PDB entry 7L1S | electron microscopy, 3.60 A resolution | chains C and D of the 7 polymer chains in the assembly

Chain C:
Molecule: ATP synthase subunit alpha
Source organism: Bacillus sp. (strain PS3)
Notes: EC 7.1.2.2
UniProt: A0A0M3VGF9 (A0A0M3VGF9_BACP3); residues 2-502 here = UniProt positions 2-502
Chain sequence (510 residues; numbered -7 to 502; the number before each row is that of its first residue; numbers below 1 keep their minus sign (Met-7 is residue -7)):
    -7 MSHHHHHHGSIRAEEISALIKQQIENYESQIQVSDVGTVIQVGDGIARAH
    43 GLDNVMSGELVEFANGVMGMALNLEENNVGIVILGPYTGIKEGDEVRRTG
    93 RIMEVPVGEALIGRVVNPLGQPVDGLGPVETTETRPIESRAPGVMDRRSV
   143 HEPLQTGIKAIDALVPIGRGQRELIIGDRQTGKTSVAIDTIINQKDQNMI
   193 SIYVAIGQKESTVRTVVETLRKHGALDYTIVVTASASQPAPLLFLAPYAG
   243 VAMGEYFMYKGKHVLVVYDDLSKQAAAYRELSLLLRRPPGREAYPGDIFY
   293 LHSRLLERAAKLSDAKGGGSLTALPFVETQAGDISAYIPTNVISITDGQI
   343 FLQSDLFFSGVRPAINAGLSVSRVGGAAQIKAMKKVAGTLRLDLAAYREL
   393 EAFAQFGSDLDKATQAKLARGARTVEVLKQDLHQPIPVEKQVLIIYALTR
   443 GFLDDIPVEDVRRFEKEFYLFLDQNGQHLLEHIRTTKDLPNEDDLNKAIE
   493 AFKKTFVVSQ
Disordered / not traced: -7 to 25, 502
Sequence notes: expression tag (-7 to 1); conflict Ser193 (Cys in A0A0M3VGF9), Phe463 (Trp in A0A0M3VGF9)
Ion coordination: Mg2+: Thr176 (together with ATP)
Ligand contacts:
  - ATP (adenosine-5'-triphosphate), molecule 1: Asp170, Arg171, Gln172, Thr173, Gly174, Lys175, Thr176, Ser177, Phe349, Arg354, Pro355, Gln422, Asp423, Leu424
  - ATP, molecule 2: Ser336, Val363, Ser364, Arg365

Chain D:
Molecule: ATP synthase subunit beta
Source organism: Bacillus sp. (strain PS3)
Notes: EC 7.1.2.2
UniProt: A0A0M4U1P9 (A0A0M4U1P9_BACP3); residue numbers follow UniProt; this construct covers 1-473
Chain sequence (484 residues; each row starts with the number of its first residue; numbers below 1 keep their minus sign (Met-10 is residue -10)):
   -10 MHHHHHHHHHHMTRGRVIQVMGPVVDVKFENGHLPAIYNALKIQHKARNE
    40 NEVDIDLTLEVALHLGDDTVRTIAMASTDGLIRGMEVIDTGAPISVPVGE
    90 VTLGRVFNVLGEPIDLEGDIPADARRDPIHRPAPKFEELATEVEILETGI
   140 KVVDLLAPYIKGGKIGLFGGAGVGKTVLIQELIHNIAQEHGGISVFAGVG
   190 DRTREGNDLYHEMKDSGVISKTAMVFGQMNEPPGARMRVALTGLTMAEYF
   240 RDEQGQDVLLFIDNIFRFTQAGSEVSALLGRMPSAVGYQPTLATEMGQLQ
   290 ERITSTAKGSITSIQAIYVPADDYTDPAPATTFSHLDATTNLERKLAEMG
   340 IYPAVDPLASTSRALAPEIVGEEHYQVARKVQQTLQRYKELQDIIAILGM
   390 DELSDEDKLVVHRARRIQFFLSQNFHVAEQFTGQPGSYVPVKETVRGFKE
   440 ILEGKYDHLPEDAFRLVGRIEEVVEKAKAMGVEV
Disordered / not traced: -10 to 1, 472-473
Sequence notes: expression tag (-10 to 0); conflict Asp190 (Glu in A0A0M4U1P9)
Ion coordination: Mg2+: Thr165 (together with ATP)
Ligand contacts: ATP (adenosine-5'-triphosphate): Gly159, Ala160, Gly161, Val162, Gly163, Lys164, Thr165, Val166, Arg191, Asn253, Tyr307, Tyr341, Phe414, Ala417, Phe420, Thr421

Chain C / chain D interface:
Contacting residue pairs (78):
  Leu44(C) - Arg72(D)  hydrogen bond (backbone-side chain)
  Asp45(C) - Arg72(D)
  Asn46(C) - Ile71(D)
  Val47(C) - Leu70(D)
  Val47(C) - Ile71(D)
  Met48(C) - Asn40(D)
  Met48(C) - Gly69(D)
  Met48(C) - Leu70(D)
  Met48(C) - Ile71(D)  hydrophobic
  Ser49(C) - Thr67(D)
  Ser49(C) - Asp68(D)
  Ser49(C) - Gly69(D)
  Ser49(C) - Leu70(D)
  Leu66(C) - Ile7(D)
  Leu66(C) - Gln8(D)
  Leu66(C) - Val9(D)  hydrogen bond (backbone-backbone)
  Leu66(C) - Arg72(D)
  Glu67(C) - Gln8(D)
  Glu67(C) - Met10(D)
  Glu67(C) - Arg72(D)  hydrogen bond (backbone-side chain)
  Arg90(C) - Asn40(D)
  Gly92(C) - Asn40(D)
  Val136(C) - Thr192(D)
  Val136(C) - Asn196(D)
  Val136(C) - Gln217(D)
  Met137(C) - Asn196(D)  hydrogen bond (backbone-side chain)
  Met137(C) - Tyr199(D)  hydrophobic
  Arg139(C) - Thr192(D)
  Arg139(C) - Asn196(D)  hydrogen bond (backbone-side chain)
  Arg140(C) - Asn196(D)
  Arg164(C) - Arg191(D)
  Arg283(C) - Val275(D)
  Arg283(C) - Tyr277(D)  hydrogen bond
  Arg283(C) - Asp315(D)  salt bridge
  Gly288(C) - Glu263(D)
  Asp289(C) - Glu263(D)
  Phe291(C) - Arg225(D)
  Phe291(C) - Arg256(D)
  Phe291(C) - Gln259(D)
  Tyr292(C) - Asn219(D)
  Tyr292(C) - Glu220(D)
  Tyr292(C) - Pro221(D)
  Ser295(C) - Met218(D)
  Glu299(C) - Thr192(D)
  Glu299(C) - Met218(D)
  Glu299(C) - Asn219(D)  hydrogen bond
  Ile326(C) - Arg333(D)
  Ser327(C) - Asp311(D)  hydrogen bond
  Ser327(C) - Arg333(D)
  Thr332(C) - Ala160(D)
  Thr332(C) - Tyr307(D)  hydrogen bond
  Ser336(C) - Arg191(D)  hydrogen bond (backbone-side chain)
  Ser336(C) - Met218(D)
  Ser336(C) - Arg256(D)  hydrogen bond
  Ile337(C) - Arg191(D)
  Asp339(C) - Arg191(D)
  Asp339(C) - Arg193(D)  salt bridge
  Gly360(C) - Glu337(D)
  Leu361(C) - Glu337(D)
  Ser364(C) - Phe420(D)
  Arg365(C) - Arg191(D)
  Arg365(C) - Arg193(D)
  Arg365(C) - Phe420(D)
  Val366(C) - Arg193(D)
  Gly367(C) - Gln419(D)
  Gly367(C) - Phe420(D)
  Gly368(C) - Gln419(D)
  Arg383(C) - Tyr341(D)
  Leu384(C) - Gly339(D)
  Leu384(C) - Tyr341(D)  hydrophobic
  Ala387(C) - Glu337(D)
  Ala388(C) - Arg454(D)
  Glu391(C) - Arg404(D)  salt bridge
  Phe395(C) - Met389(D)  hydrophobic
  Phe395(C) - Val400(D)  hydrophobic
  Phe395(C) - Arg404(D)
  Phe398(C) - Ala385(D)
  Phe398(C) - Met389(D)  hydrogen bond (backbone-backbone)
Also at the interface, not in a pair above, chain C (56 interface residues in all): Gly43, Asn65, Glu68, Val71, Glu130, Arg132, Ala133, Pro280, Asn333, Ile335, Thr338, Val363, Leu392, Ala405
Also at the interface, not in a pair above, chain D (61 interface residues in all): Ala65, Asp104, Leu105, Gly161, Gly195, His200, Pro222, Ala266, Pro309, Ala310, Ala336, Met338, Tyr377, Ile384, Gly388, Thr421, Pro449, Glu450, Met469

Overview:
56 residues of chain C face 61 of chain D across their interface; the contacts include 12 hydrogen bonds and 3
salt bridges. Polar contacts include Arg283(C)-Asp315(D), Asp339(C)-Arg193(D) and Glu391(C)-Arg404(D). One ATP
molecule is bound between chain C and chain D.
Chain C is ATP synthase subunit alpha and chain D is ATP synthase subunit beta, both from Bacillus sp. (strain
PS3); the structure, PS3 F1-ATPase Pi-bound Dwell, was determined by electron microscopy (same publication as
7L1Q and 7L1R).
